PDB entry 8UC7 | electron microscopy, 2.90 A resolution | chains D and C of the 4 polymer chains in the assembly

Chain D (and C):
Name: Potassium/sodium hyperpolarization-activated cyclic nucleotide-gated channel 1
Organism: Homo sapiens
Notes: chain C of this document is another copy of the same molecule, construct and numbering; everything in this record applies to it too
UniProtKB: O60741 (HCN1_HUMAN); the construct lacks a stretch of the UniProt sequence, so the offset changes along the chain: 1-635 = UniProt 1-635; 636-660 = UniProt 866-890
Amino-acid sequence (660 residues; row label = number of the first residue in the row):
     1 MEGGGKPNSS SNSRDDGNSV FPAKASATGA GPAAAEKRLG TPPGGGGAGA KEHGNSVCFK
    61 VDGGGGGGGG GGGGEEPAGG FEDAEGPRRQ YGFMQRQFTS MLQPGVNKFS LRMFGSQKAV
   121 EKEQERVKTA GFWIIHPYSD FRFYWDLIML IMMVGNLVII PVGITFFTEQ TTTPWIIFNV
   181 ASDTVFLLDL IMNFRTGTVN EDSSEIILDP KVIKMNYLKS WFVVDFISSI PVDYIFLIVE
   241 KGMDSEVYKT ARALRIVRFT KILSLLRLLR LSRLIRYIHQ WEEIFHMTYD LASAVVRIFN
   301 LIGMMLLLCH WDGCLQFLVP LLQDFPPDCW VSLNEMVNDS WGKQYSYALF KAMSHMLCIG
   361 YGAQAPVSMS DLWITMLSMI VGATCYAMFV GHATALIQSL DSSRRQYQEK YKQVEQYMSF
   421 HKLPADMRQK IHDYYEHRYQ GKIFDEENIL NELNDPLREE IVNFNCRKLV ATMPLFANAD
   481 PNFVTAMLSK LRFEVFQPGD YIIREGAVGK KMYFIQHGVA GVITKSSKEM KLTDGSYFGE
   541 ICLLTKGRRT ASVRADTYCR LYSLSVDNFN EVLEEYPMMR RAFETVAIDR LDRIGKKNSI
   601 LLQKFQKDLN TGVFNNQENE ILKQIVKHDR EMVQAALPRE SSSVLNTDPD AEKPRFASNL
Disordered / not traced: 1-93, 243-251, 587-660
Swiss-Prot annotation at these positions:
  - motif: Cys358 to Gly362 (Selectivity filter)
  - binding site (3',5'-cyclic AMP): Gly539, Glu540, Cys542, Arg549, Thr550, Arg590, Arg593
  - glycosylation: Asn338 (N-linked (GlcNAc...) asparagine)
Ligand contacts:
  - 2,6-bis(1-methylethyl)phenol (PFL), molecule 1: Ile302, Met305, Leu306, Cys309, Met353, Met356, Leu357, Tyr386, Phe389
  - 2,6-bis(1-methylethyl)phenol (PFL), molecule 2: Ile380, Ala383, Thr384
Reported in the primary citation:
  - binding site for 2,6-bis(1-methylethyl)phenol: Met305, Thr384, Phe389
  - binding site for 2,6-bis(1-methylethyl)phenol: Met356, Ile380 (from molecular simulation)
  - mutagenesis - M305L: unchanged localization

Chain D / chain C interface:
Pairs across the interface - 92 pairs, chain D then chain C:
  Arg112(D) - Glu436(C)  salt bridge
  Arg112(D) - Gln440(C)  hydrogen bond (backbone-side chain)
  Phe114(D) - His517(C)
  Ser116(D) - Gly518(C)
  His286(D) - Arg404(C)
  Leu291(D) - Gln408(C)
  Ser293(D) - Asp401(C)  hydrogen bond
  Ser293(D) - Arg404(C)
  Arg297(D) - Leu400(C)
  Arg297(D) - Asp401(C)
  His355(D) - Ile359(C)
  Cys358(D) - Leu357(C)
  Cys358(D) - Cys358(C)
  Cys358(D) - Ile359(C)
  Gly360(D) - Ile359(C)
  Tyr361(D) - Phe350(C)  hydrophobic
  Tyr361(D) - Ser354(C)  hydrogen bond
  Tyr361(D) - Ile359(C)  hydrophobic
  Tyr361(D) - Gly360(C)
  Tyr361(D) - Tyr361(C)
  Tyr361(D) - Gly362(C)  hydrogen bond (side chain-backbone)
  Ala365(D) - Gly362(C)
  Pro366(D) - Tyr347(C)
  Pro366(D) - Phe350(C)
  Met369(D) - Ser346(C)
  Leu372(D) - Phe350(C)  hydrophobic
  Trp373(D) - Ser346(C)  hydrogen bond
  Trp373(D) - Leu349(C)  hydrophobic
  Thr375(D) - Phe350(C)
  Met376(D) - Leu349(C)  hydrophobic
  Met376(D) - Phe350(C)  hydrophobic
  Met376(D) - Met353(C)  hydrophobic
  Met379(D) - Met353(C)
  Met379(D) - Ser354(C)
  Met379(D) - Leu357(C)  hydrophobic
  Met379(D) - Ile359(C)  hydrophobic
  Ile380(D) - Met353(C)  hydrophobic
  Ala383(D) - Leu357(C)  hydrophobic
  Ala383(D) - Tyr386(C)  hydrogen bond (backbone-side chain)
  Tyr386(D) - Tyr386(C)
  Ala387(D) - Tyr386(C)  hydrogen bond (backbone-side chain)
  Ala387(D) - Phe389(C)  hydrophobic
  Ala387(D) - Val390(C)  hydrophobic
  Met388(D) - Ile397(C)
  Val390(D) - Val390(C)  hydrophobic
  Gly391(D) - Thr394(C)
  Gly391(D) - Ile397(C)
  His392(D) - Ile397(C)
  Thr394(D) - Thr394(C)
  Ala395(D) - Ile397(C)  hydrophobic
  Ala395(D) - Gln398(C)
  Gln398(D) - Gln398(C)  hydrogen bond
  Ser402(D) - Glu409(C)
  Ser402(D) - Lys412(C)
  Ser403(D) - Gln416(C)
  Arg405(D) - Glu409(C)  salt bridge
  Gln406(D) - Gln413(C)  hydrogen bond
  Arg438(D) - Phe420(C)
  Tyr439(D) - Phe420(C)
  Lys442(D) - Gln416(C)
  Lys442(D) - Ser419(C)  hydrogen bond
  Lys442(D) - Phe420(C)
  Ile443(D) - Gln413(C)
  Ile443(D) - Gln416(C)
  Phe444(D) - Gln413(C)
  Phe444(D) - Tyr417(C)  hydrophobic
  Phe444(D) - Phe420(C)  hydrophobic
  Ile449(D) - Gln413(C)
  Ile449(D) - Tyr417(C)  hydrophobic
  Ile449(D) - Tyr435(C)
  Leu450(D) - Tyr417(C)
  Glu452(D) - Lys410(C)  salt bridge
  Glu452(D) - Tyr434(C)  hydrogen bond (backbone-side chain)
  Glu452(D) - Tyr435(C)  hydrogen bond
  Glu452(D) - Tyr439(C)  hydrogen bond
  Leu453(D) - Tyr434(C)
  Leu453(D) - Tyr435(C)  hydrophobic
  Asn454(D) - Tyr434(C)
  Asn454(D) - Val495(C)  hydrogen bond (side chain-backbone)
  Pro456(D) - Phe496(C)
  Pro456(D) - Tyr501(C)
  Leu457(D) - Tyr434(C)  hydrophobic
  Glu460(D) - Met427(C)
  Glu460(D) - Lys430(C)  salt bridge
  Ile461(D) - Tyr417(C)
  Ile461(D) - Ile431(C)  hydrophobic
  Phe464(D) - His421(C)
  Phe464(D) - Lys422(C)
  Phe464(D) - Leu423(C)  hydrophobic
  Phe464(D) - Pro424(C)
  Asn465(D) - His421(C)  hydrogen bond
  Arg560(D) - Phe420(C)
Interface residues without a listed pair, chain D (66 interface residues in all): Gly115, Lys118, Met287, Asp290, Ala292, Ala294, Ser354, Ile359, Thr384, Gln440, Gly441, Asp445, Glu446, Phe493, Tyr562
Interface residues without a listed pair, chain C (58 interface residues in all): Ile298, Gly342, Lys343, Ala363, Ala393, Val414, His432, Gly441, Gln497, Asp500, Thr533

Overview:
66 residues of chain D face 58 of chain C across their interface, with 15 hydrogen bonds and 4 salt bridges.
Among the polar pairs are Arg112(D)-Glu436(C), Arg405(D)-Glu409(C) and Glu452(D)-Lys410(C). Ligands of chain
D: 2,6-bis(1-methylethyl)phenol. The paper reports a binding site for 2,6-bis(1-methylethyl)phenol at
Met305(D), Thr384(D) and Phe389(D) among others; M305L of chain D leaves localization unchanged.
Chain D and chain C are both Potassium/sodium hyperpolarization-activated cyclic nucleotide-gated channel 1
(Homo sapiens); the structure, HCN1 complex with propofol, was determined by electron microscopy, deposited
together with 8UC8, 9BC6 and 9BC7.
